Entry 8FYC (electron microscopy, 4.10 A resolution (low resolution: residue-level contacts below are approximate; hydrogen-bond / salt-bridge calls are withheld)); this record covers chains D and A of the 11 polymer chains in the assembly.

[Chain D (and A)]
Protein: Cas2-DEDDh
Notes: chain A of this document is another copy of the same molecule, construct and numbering; everything in this record applies to it too
Amino-acid sequence (93 residues; numbered 1 to 93; the number before each row is that of its first residue):
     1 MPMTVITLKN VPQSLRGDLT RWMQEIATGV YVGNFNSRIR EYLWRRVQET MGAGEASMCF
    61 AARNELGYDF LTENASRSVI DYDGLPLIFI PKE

[How chain D and chain A interact]
Pairs across the interface (39; chain D residue first):
  Met3(D) - Met3(A)
  Met3(D) - Ala61(A)
  Met3(D) - Tyr68(A)
  Val5(D) - Val5(A)
  Thr7(D) - Ala27(A)
  Gln24(D) - Tyr68(A)
  Gln24(D) - Phe70(A)
  Gln24(D) - Pro86(A)
  Gln24(D) - Leu87(A)
  Gln24(D) - Ile88(A)
  Glu25(D) - Arg77(A)
  Glu25(D) - Ile88(A)
  Ile26(D) - Thr7(A)
  Ile26(D) - Ser57(A)
  Ile26(D) - Cys59(A)
  Ile26(D) - Phe70(A)
  Ile26(D) - Arg77(A)
  Ile26(D) - Ile88(A)
  Ala27(D) - Arg77(A)
  Thr28(D) - Lys9(A)
  Thr28(D) - Arg77(A)
  Val30(D) - Val30(A)
  Val32(D) - Tyr68(A)
  Asn34(D) - Leu66(A)
  Asn34(D) - Gly67(A)
  Asn34(D) - Tyr68(A)
  Gly67(D) - Met3(A)
  Gly67(D) - Asn34(A)
  Tyr68(D) - Gln24(A)
  Phe70(D) - Gln24(A)
  Phe70(D) - Ile26(A)
  Arg77(D) - Glu25(A)
  Arg77(D) - Ile26(A)
  Arg77(D) - Ala27(A)
  Arg77(D) - Thr28(A)
  Pro86(D) - Gln24(A)
  Leu87(D) - Gln24(A)
  Ile88(D) - Gln24(A)
  Ile88(D) - Glu25(A)
Other interface residues (no listed pair), chain D (25 interface residues in all): Met1, Gly33, Ser57, Cys59, Phe60, Ala61, Leu66
Other interface residues (no listed pair), chain A (26 interface residues in all): Val32, Gly33, Phe60, Glu65

[Overview]
Chain D and chain A form an interface of 25 and 26 residues respectively.
Both chains are Cas2-DEDDh. Entry 8FYC (Cryo-EM structure of Cas1:Cas2-DEDDh:half-site integration complex
linear CRISPR repeat conformation) was determined by electron microscopy, deposited together with 8FY9, 8FYA,
8FYB and 8FYD.
